Entry 3WL6 (X-ray diffraction, 1.60 A resolution); this record covers chain A.

Chain A:
Protein: Oxidized polyvinyl alcohol hydrolase
Source organism: Pseudomonas sp
Notes: EC 3.7.1.7
UniProtKB: Q9LCQ7 (OPH_PSESP); residues -1 to 348 here correspond to UniProt positions 30-379 (UniProt number = residue number + 31)
Amino-acid sequence (364 residues; numbered -4 to 359; the number before each row is that of its first residue; numbers below 1 keep their minus sign (Ala-4 is residue -4)):
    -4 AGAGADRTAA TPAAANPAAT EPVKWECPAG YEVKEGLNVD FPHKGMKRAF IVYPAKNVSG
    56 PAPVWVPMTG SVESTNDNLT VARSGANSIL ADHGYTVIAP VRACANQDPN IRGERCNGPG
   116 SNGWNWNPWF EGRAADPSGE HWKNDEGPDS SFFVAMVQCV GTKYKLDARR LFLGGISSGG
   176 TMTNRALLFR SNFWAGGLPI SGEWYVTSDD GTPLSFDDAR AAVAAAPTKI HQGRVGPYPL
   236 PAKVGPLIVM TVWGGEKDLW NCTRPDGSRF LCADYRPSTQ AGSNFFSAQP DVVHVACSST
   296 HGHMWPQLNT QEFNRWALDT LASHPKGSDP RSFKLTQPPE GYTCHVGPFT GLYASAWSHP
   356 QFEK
Disordered / not traced: -4 to 18, 352-359
Sequence notes: expression tag (-4 to -2, 349-359)
Curated features (UniProtKB/Swiss-Prot):
  - active site (Charge relay system): Ser172, Ser278
Disulfides: Cys22-Cys154, Cys99-Cys111, Cys257-Cys267, Cys292-Cys339

Overview:
UniProt lists active-site residues Ser172 and Ser278.
Chain A is Oxidized polyvinyl alcohol hydrolase (Pseudomonas sp); the structure, Crystal Structure of pOPH
Native, was determined by X-ray diffraction (same publication as 3WL5, 3WL7, 3WL8 and 3WLA).
